PDB entry 1G5Y | X-ray diffraction, 2.00 A resolution | chains B and D of the 4 polymer chains in the assembly

# Chain B (and D)
Protein: Retinoic acid receptor rxr-alpha
Organism: Homo sapiens
Notes: fragment: ligand binding domain (residues 225 - 462); chain D of this document is another copy of the same molecule, construct and numbering; everything in this record applies to it too
UniProt: P19793 (RXRA_HUMAN); residue numbers follow UniProt; this construct covers 225-462
Chain sequence (238 residues; each row starts with the number of its first residue):
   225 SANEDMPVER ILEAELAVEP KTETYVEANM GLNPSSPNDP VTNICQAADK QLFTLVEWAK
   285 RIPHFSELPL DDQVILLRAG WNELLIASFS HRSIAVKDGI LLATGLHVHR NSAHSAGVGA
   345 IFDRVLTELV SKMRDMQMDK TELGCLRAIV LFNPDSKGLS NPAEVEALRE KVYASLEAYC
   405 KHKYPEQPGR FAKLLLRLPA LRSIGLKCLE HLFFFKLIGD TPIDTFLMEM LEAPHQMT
Not modelled in the structure: 225-230, 460-462
Residues lining bound ligands: retinoic acid (REA): I268, A272, Q275, L276, W305, L309, F313, R316, L326, A327, F438, F439, L441, I442
Curated features (UniProtKB/Swiss-Prot):
  - region: R348 to G368 (Required for nuclear export)
  - binding site (9-cis-retinoate): R316, A327
  - binding site (all-trans-retinoate): R316, A327
  - modified residue (Phosphoserine): S259, S260
From the paper describing this entry:
  - binding site for retinoic acid: I268, A272, L276, W305, L309, F313, R316, A327, F438, L441

# How chain B and chain D interact
Contacting residue pairs (45):
  P264(B) with D273(D)
  V265(B) with C269(D); A272(D), hydrophobic; D273(D), hydrogen bond (backbone-side chain)
  T266(B) with C269(D); D273(D), hydrogen bond
  C269(B) with C269(D), disulfide
  D273(B) with F450(D); M454(D)
  L276(B) with F450(D), hydrophobic
  F277(B) with M454(D); A457(D), hydrophobic
  V280(B) with M454(D), hydrophobic; L455(D), hydrophobic
  K284(B) with M454(D), hydrogen bond (side chain-backbone); L455(D); A457(D), hydrogen bond (side chain-backbone)
  F289(B) with L455(D), hydrophobic
  L294(B) with M452(D), hydrophobic; E456(D)
  D295(B) with M452(D)
  Q297(B) with L455(D)
  V298(B) with D448(D); L451(D), hydrophobic; L455(D), hydrophobic
  L301(B) with L455(D), hydrophobic
  R302(B) with D444(D), hydrogen bond (side chain-backbone); I447(D); D448(D), salt bridge; L451(D)
  D444(B) with R302(D), salt bridge
  I447(B) with R302(D)
  D448(B) with V298(D); R302(D), salt bridge
  F450(B) with L276(D), hydrophobic
  L451(B) with V298(D), hydrophobic
  M454(B) with F277(D), hydrophobic; V280(D), hydrophobic; E281(D); K284(D), hydrogen bond (backbone-side chain)
  L455(B) with V280(D), hydrophobic; K284(D); Q297(D); V298(D), hydrophobic
  A457(B) with K284(D)
Other interface residues (no listed pair), chain B (28 interface residues in all): L436, M452, P458, H459
Other interface residues (no listed pair), chain D (28 interface residues in all): Q270, F289, L294, L301, L433, P458, H459
Cross-chain cystine bridges: C269(B)-C269(D)

# Overview
Chain B and chain D each contribute 28 residues to their interface, with 1 disulfide bond, 6 hydrogen bonds
and 3 salt bridges. Among the polar pairs are R302(B)-D448(D), D444(B)-R302(D) and V265(B)-D273(D). Bound to
chain B: retinoic acid. From the paper: a binding site for retinoic acid at I268(B), A272(B) and L276(B) among
others.
Both chains are Retinoic acid receptor rxr-alpha (Homo sapiens). Entry 1G5Y (The 2.0 angstrom resolution
crystal structure of the rxralpha ligand binding domain tetramer in the presence ...) was determined by X-ray
diffraction, deposited together with 1G1U.
